PDB entry 8C5X | X-ray diffraction, 2.60 A resolution | chains H and M of the 3 polymer chains in the assembly

== Chain H ==
Protein: Reaction center protein H chain
Source organism: Cereibacter sphaeroides 2.4.1
UniProtKB: P0C0Y7 (RCEH_CERSP); numbering as in UniProt (aligned over 9-250)
Chain sequence (242 residues; each row starts with the number of its first residue):
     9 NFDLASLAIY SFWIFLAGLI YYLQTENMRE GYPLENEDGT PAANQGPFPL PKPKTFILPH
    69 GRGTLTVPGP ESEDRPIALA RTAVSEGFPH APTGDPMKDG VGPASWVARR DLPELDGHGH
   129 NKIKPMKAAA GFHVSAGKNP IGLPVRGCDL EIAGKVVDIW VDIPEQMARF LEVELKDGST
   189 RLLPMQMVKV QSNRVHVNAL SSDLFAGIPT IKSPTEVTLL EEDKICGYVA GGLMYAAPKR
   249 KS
Unresolved in the structure: 9-10
Ion coordination: K+: Met-134, Ala-137, Phe-140

== Chain M ==
Protein: Reaction center protein M chain
Source organism: Cereibacter sphaeroides 2.4.1
UniProtKB: P0C0Y9 (RCEM_CERSP); residues 1-303 here correspond to UniProt positions 2-304 (UniProt number = residue number + 1)
Chain sequence (303 residues; row label = number of the first residue in the row):
     1 AEYQNIFTQV QVRGPADLGM TEDVNLANRS GVGPFSTLLG WFGNAQLGPI YLGSLGVLSL
    61 FSGLMWFFTI GIWFWYQAGW NPAVFLRDLF FFSLEPPAPE YGLSFAAPLK EGGLWLIASF
   121 FMFVAVWSWW GRTYLRAQAL GMGKHTAWAF LSAIWLWMVL GFIRPILMGS WSEAVPYGIF
   181 SHLDWTNNFS LVHGNLFYNP FHGLSIAFLY GSALLFAMHG ATILAVSRFG GERELEQIAD
   241 RGTAAERAAL FWRWTMGFNA TMEGIHRWAI WMAVLVTLTG GIGILLSGTV VDNWYVWGQN
   301 HGM
Unresolved in the structure: 303
Differences from the reference sequence: conflict Thr-8 (Ser9 in P0C0Y9)
Curated features (UniProtKB/Swiss-Prot):
  - binding site ((7R,8Z)-bacteriochlorophyll b): His-182, His-202
  - binding site (Fe cation): His-219, Glu-234, His-266
  - binding site (a ubiquinone): Trp-252
Ion coordination: Fe ion: His-219, Glu-234, His-266 (shared with 2 residues of chain L)
Residues lining bound ligands:
  - bacteriochlorophyll a (BCL), molecule 1: Trp-66, Phe-67, Leu-89, Met-122, Trp-157, Leu-160, Val-175, Ile-179, His-182, Leu-183, Trp-185, Thr-186
  - bacteriochlorophyll a (BCL), molecule 2: Trp-66, Met-122, Val-126, Phe-150, Ala-153, Ile-154, Leu-156, Trp-157, Leu-160, Trp-185, Thr-186, Asn-187, Phe-189, Ser-190, Asn-195, Leu-196, Phe-197, His-202, Ser-205, Ile-206, Leu-209, Tyr-210, Val-276, Thr-277, Gly-280, Gly-281, Gly-283, Ile-284
  - bacteriochlorophyll a (BCL), molecule 3: Thr-186, Phe-197, Leu-209, Tyr-210
  - bacteriochlorophyll a (BCL), molecule 4: Phe-197, Gly-203, Ile-206, Ala-207, Tyr-210, Gly-211, Leu-214, Met-272
  - bacteriopheophytin a (BPH), molecule 1: Ser-59, Leu-60, Gly-63, Leu-64, Trp-66, Phe-67, Ala-125, Val-126, Trp-129, Thr-133, Thr-146, Ala-149, Phe-150, Ala-153, Ala-273, Val-274, Thr-277
  - bacteriopheophytin a (BPH), molecule 2: Tyr-210, Ala-213, Leu-214, Ala-217, Met-218, Trp-252, Thr-255, Met-256
  - speroidenone (SPN): Trp-66, Phe-67, Phe-68, Ile-70, Gly-71, Ile-72, Phe-74, Trp-75, Phe-85, Leu-89, Phe-105, Trp-115, Leu-116, Ser-119, Phe-120, Met-122, Phe-123, Trp-157, Met-158, Leu-160, Gly-161, Phe-162, Trp-171, Val-175, Pro-176, Tyr-177, Gly-178, Ile-179, His-182
  - ubiquinone-10 (U10): Leu-214, Leu-215, Met-218, His-219, Thr-222, Ile-223, Ala-245, Ala-248, Ala-249, Trp-252, Met-256, Phe-258, Asn-259, Ala-260, Thr-261, Met-262, Ile-265, Trp-268, Met-272

== How chain H and chain M interact ==
Residue-residue contacts - 112 pairs, chain H then chain M:
  Asp-11(H) / Trp-297(M)  hydrogen bond
  Asp-11(H) / His-301(M)  salt bridge
  Ala-13(H) / Val-291(M)  hydrophobic
  Ala-13(H) / Trp-297(M)
  Ser-14(H) / Trp-297(M)
  Ser-14(H) / His-301(M)
  Ala-16(H) / Phe-201(M)
  Ile-17(H) / Phe-201(M)
  Ile-17(H) / Leu-204(M)  hydrophobic
  Phe-20(H) / Leu-204(M)  hydrophobic
  Phe-20(H) / Thr-279(M)
  Trp-21(H) / Leu-204(M)  hydrophobic
  Phe-23(H) / Trp-271(M)  hydrophobic
  Phe-23(H) / Leu-275(M)  hydrophobic
  Leu-27(H) / Trp-271(M)  hydrophobic
  Leu-27(H) / Leu-275(M)  hydrophobic
  Tyr-30(H) / Arg-267(M)  hydrogen bond
  Leu-31(H) / Arg-267(M)
  Leu-31(H) / Trp-268(M)  hydrophobic
  Gln-32(H) / Phe-258(M)
  Glu-34(H) / Arg-267(M)
  Asn-35(H) / Ala-260(M)
  Asn-35(H) / Thr-261(M)  hydrogen bond (side chain-backbone)
  Asn-35(H) / Gly-264(M)
  Asn-35(H) / Ile-265(M)  hydrogen bond (side chain-backbone)
  Asn-35(H) / Trp-268(M)
  Glu-38(H) / Ile-238(M)
  Glu-38(H) / Arg-241(M)  salt bridge
  Glu-38(H) / Thr-261(M)
  Tyr-40(H) / Arg-253(M)  hydrogen bond
  Leu-42(H) / Arg-253(M)
  Lys-62(H) / Glu-263(M)  salt bridge
  Lys-62(H) / Arg-267(M)
  Phe-64(H) / Ile-238(M)  hydrophobic
  Phe-64(H) / Glu-263(M)
  Leu-66(H) / Ala-239(M)  hydrophobic
  Leu-73(H) / Ile-238(M)
  Leu-73(H) / Ala-239(M)
  Glu-79(H) / Arg-241(M)  salt bridge
  Pro-111(H) / Arg-247(M)  hydrogen bond (backbone-side chain)
  Ala-112(H) / Arg-247(M)
  Ser-113(H) / Thr-243(M)
  Ser-113(H) / Arg-247(M)  hydrogen bond (backbone-side chain)
  Val-115(H) / Arg-241(M)
  Val-115(H) / Gly-242(M)
  Val-115(H) / Thr-243(M)
  Val-115(H) / Glu-246(M)
  Arg-117(H) / Glu-236(M)  hydrogen bond (side chain-backbone)
  Arg-117(H) / Gln-237(M)
  Arg-117(H) / Asp-240(M)  hydrogen bond (side chain-backbone)
  Arg-117(H) / Arg-241(M)
  Arg-117(H) / Gly-242(M)
  Arg-118(H) / Glu-236(M)  salt bridge
  Arg-118(H) / Ala-239(M)
  Arg-118(H) / Asp-240(M)  salt bridge
  Glu-122(H) / Arg-233(M)  salt bridge
  Glu-122(H) / Glu-236(M)
  Gly-125(H) / Met-20(M)
  Ile-131(H) / Arg-233(M)
  Ala-138(H) / Pro-15(M)
  Gly-139(H) / Arg-13(M)
  Gly-139(H) / Gly-14(M)
  Phe-140(H) / Arg-13(M)
  Phe-140(H) / Gly-14(M)
  Phe-140(H) / Pro-15(M)
  His-141(H) / Val-12(M)
  His-141(H) / Arg-13(M)  hydrogen bond (backbone-backbone)
  Val-142(H) / Val-10(M)  hydrophobic
  Val-142(H) / Gln-11(M)
  Ser-143(H) / Gln-11(M)  hydrogen bond (backbone-backbone)
  Ser-143(H) / Val-12(M)
  Ser-143(H) / Arg-13(M)  hydrogen bond (side chain-backbone)
  Ala-144(H) / Val-10(M)
  Ala-144(H) / Gln-11(M)  hydrogen bond (backbone-backbone)
  Ala-144(H) / Thr-37(M)
  Ala-144(H) / Trp-41(M)  hydrophobic
  Gly-145(H) / Gln-9(M)
  Gly-145(H) / Trp-41(M)
  Lys-146(H) / Val-10(M)
  Pro-172(H) / Asp-17(M)
  Glu-173(H) / Asn-44(M)
  Gln-174(H) / Val-12(M)
  Gln-174(H) / Arg-13(M)
  Gln-174(H) / Gly-14(M)  hydrogen bond (side chain-backbone)
  Gln-174(H) / Pro-15(M)  hydrogen bond (side chain-backbone)
  Met-175(H) / Val-12(M)
  Ala-176(H) / Val-12(M)
  Arg-177(H) / Glu-232(M)  salt bridge
  Arg-177(H) / Arg-233(M)
  Met-193(H) / Gln-9(M)
  Gln-194(H) / Tyr-3(M)
  Gln-194(H) / Asn-5(M)
  Gln-194(H) / Ser-227(M)
  Gln-194(H) / Arg-228(M)
  Met-195(H) / Arg-228(M)
  Val-196(H) / Tyr-3(M)
  Val-196(H) / Gln-9(M)  hydrogen bond (backbone-side chain)
  Lys-197(H) / Ala-1(M)
  Lys-197(H) / Gln-9(M)
  Val-198(H) / Gln-9(M)  hydrogen bond (backbone-side chain)
  Asn-206(H) / Glu-2(M)  hydrogen bond
  Leu-227(H) / Arg-233(M)
  Leu-227(H) / Glu-236(M)
  Leu-227(H) / Asp-240(M)
  Glu-230(H) / Arg-233(M)  salt bridge
  Asp-231(H) / Gly-242(M)
  Asp-231(H) / Thr-243(M)  hydrogen bond (side chain-backbone)
  Cys-234(H) / Arg-228(M)  hydrogen bond (side chain-backbone)
  Cys-234(H) / Phe-229(M)
  Gly-235(H) / Arg-247(M)
  Ala-238(H) / Phe-229(M)  hydrophobic
  Leu-241(H) / Arg-228(M)
Also at the interface, not in a pair above, chain H (74 interface residues in all): Leu-12, Leu-24, Ile-28, Arg-37, Gly-39, Glu-81, Gly-110, Trp-114, His-126, Lys-130, Pro-148, Ile-167, Val-169, Pro-192
Also at the interface, not in a pair above, chain M (56 interface residues in all): Gly-19, Phe-35, Pro-200, Phe-208, Asn-259, Leu-286, Val-290, Trp-294

== In short ==
The interface between chain H and chain M involves 74 residues on one side and 56 on the other; the contacts
include 20 hydrogen bonds and 9 salt bridges. Among the polar pairs are Asp-11(H)/His-301(M),
Glu-38(H)/Arg-241(M) and Lys-62(H)/Glu-263(M).
Chain H is Reaction center protein H chain and chain M is Reaction center protein M chain, both from
Cereibacter sphaeroides 2.4.1; the structure, Double mutant A(L37)C/S(L99)C structure of Photosynthetic
Reaction Center From Cereibacter sphaeroides strain RV, was determined by X-ray diffraction, deposited
together with 8C6K, 8C7C, 8C87 and 8C88.
